PDB entry 6JE3 | X-ray diffraction, 2.93 A resolution | chains A and D of the 4 polymer chains in the assembly

== Chain A ==
Protein: CRISPR-associated endonuclease Cas9
Source organism: Neisseria meningitidis
Notes: EC 3.1.-.-
Sequence (1083 residues; row label = number of the first residue in the row; numbering starts at 0):
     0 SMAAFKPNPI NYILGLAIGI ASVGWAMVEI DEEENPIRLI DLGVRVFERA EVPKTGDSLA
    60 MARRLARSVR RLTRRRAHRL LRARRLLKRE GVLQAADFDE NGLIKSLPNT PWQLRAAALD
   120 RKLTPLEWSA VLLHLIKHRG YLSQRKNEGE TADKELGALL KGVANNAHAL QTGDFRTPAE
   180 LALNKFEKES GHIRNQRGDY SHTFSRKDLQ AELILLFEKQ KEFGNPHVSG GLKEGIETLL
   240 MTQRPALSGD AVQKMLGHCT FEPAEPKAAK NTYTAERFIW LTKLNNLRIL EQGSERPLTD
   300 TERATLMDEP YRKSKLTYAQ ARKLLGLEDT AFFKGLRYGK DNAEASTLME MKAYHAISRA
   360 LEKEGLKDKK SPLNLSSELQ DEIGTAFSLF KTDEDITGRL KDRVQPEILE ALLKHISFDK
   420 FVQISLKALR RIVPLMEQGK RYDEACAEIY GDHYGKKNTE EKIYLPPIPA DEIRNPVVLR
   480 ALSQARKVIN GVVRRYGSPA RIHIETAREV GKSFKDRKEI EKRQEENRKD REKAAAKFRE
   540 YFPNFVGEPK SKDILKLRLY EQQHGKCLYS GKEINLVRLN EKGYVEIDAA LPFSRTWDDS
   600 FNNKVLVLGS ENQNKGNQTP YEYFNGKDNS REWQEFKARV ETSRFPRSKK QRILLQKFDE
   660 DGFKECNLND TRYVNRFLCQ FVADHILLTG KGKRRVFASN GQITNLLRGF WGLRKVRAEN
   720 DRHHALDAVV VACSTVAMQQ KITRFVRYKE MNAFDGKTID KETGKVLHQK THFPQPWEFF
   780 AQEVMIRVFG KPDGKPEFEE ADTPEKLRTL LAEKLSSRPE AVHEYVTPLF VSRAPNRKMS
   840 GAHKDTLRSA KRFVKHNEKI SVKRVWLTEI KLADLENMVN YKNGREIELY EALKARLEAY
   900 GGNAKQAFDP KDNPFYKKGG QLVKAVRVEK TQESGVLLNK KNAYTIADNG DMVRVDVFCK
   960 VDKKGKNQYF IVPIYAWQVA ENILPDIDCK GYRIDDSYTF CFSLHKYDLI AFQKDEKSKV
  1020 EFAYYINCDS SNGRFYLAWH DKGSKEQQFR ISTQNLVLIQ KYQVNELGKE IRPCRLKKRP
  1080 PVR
Unresolved in the structure: 0-6, 146-152, 292-295, 454-457, 500, 521-675, 709-717, 733, 738-774
Disulfides: Cys958-Cys1000
From the paper describing this entry:
  - binding site for non-target DNA strand (chain D): Asp1028
  - binding site for target DNA strand: Arg1033
  - specificity-determining residues: Asp1028, Arg1033
  - mutagenesis - D1028A, R1033A: abolished catalytic activity
  - mutagenesis - N1031A: unchanged catalytic activity

== Chain D ==
Molecule: non-target DNA strand
Sequence (16 nucleotides; numbered 1 to 16; the number before each row is that of its first residue):
     1 AAATGAGGCC CAGTTA
Unresolved in the structure: 1-3

== Interface between chain A and chain D ==
Residue-residue contacts (25):
  Pro52(A) with DG5(D), sugar contact
  Lys53(A) with DT4(D), base contact; DG5(D), hydrogen bond to the sugar
  Thr54(A) with DT4(D), base contact
  Lys843(A) with DG7(D), base contact
  Thr930(A) with DC10(D), phosphate contact; DC11(D), hydrogen bond to the phosphate
  Glu932(A) with DC10(D), phosphate contact
  Ser933(A) with DC9(D), phosphate contact
  Asn948(A) with DC9(D), phosphate contact
  Asp950(A) with DG8(D), phosphate contact
  Met951(A) with DG8(D), hydrogen bond to the phosphate
  Tyr974(A) with DC9(D), hydrogen bond to the phosphate
  Lys1005(A) with DG7(D), salt bridge to the phosphate
  Tyr1006(A) with DG7(D), phosphate contact
  Ile1025(A) with DG7(D), phosphate contact
  Asn1026(A) with DG7(D), hydrogen bond to the phosphate
  Asp1028(A) with DC9(D), base contact; DC10(D), hydrogen bond to the base
  Ser1029(A) with DC9(D), phosphate contact; DC10(D), phosphate contact
  Ser1030(A) with DC9(D), sugar contact; DC10(D), hydrogen bond to the phosphate
  Lys1044(A) with DA6(D), sugar contact; DG7(D), phosphate contact
Other interface residues (no listed pair), chain A (23 interface residues in all): Phe513, Gly949, Tyr1035, Phe1048

== Overview ==
The interface between chain A and chain D involves 23 residues on one side and 8 on the other, with 7 hydrogen
bonds and 1 salt bridge. Polar contacts include Asp1028(A)-DC10(D), Lys53(A)-DG5(D) and Thr930(A)-DC11(D).
From the paper: a binding site for non-target DNA strand (chain D) at Asp1028(A); D1028A and R1033A of chain A
abolish catalytic activity.
Chain A is CRISPR-associated endonuclease Cas9 (Neisseria meningitidis) and chain D is non-target DNA strand;
the structure, Crystal structure of Nme2Cas9 in complex with sgRNA and target DNA (AGGCCC PAM) with 5 nt ...,
was determined by X-ray diffraction, deposited together with 6JDQ, 6JDV, 6JE4, 6JE9, 6JFU, 6KC7 and 6KC8.
